6OER - chains C and F of the 9 polymer chains in the assembly; structure by electron microscopy, 3.29 A resolution.

Chain C:
Molecule: V(D)J recombination-activating protein 1
From: Mus musculus
Notes: EC 3.1.-.-, 2.3.2.27
UniProt: P15919 (RAG1_MOUSE); residue numbers follow UniProt; this construct covers 1-1040
Sequence (1040 residues; numbered 1 to 1040; the number before each row is that of its first residue):
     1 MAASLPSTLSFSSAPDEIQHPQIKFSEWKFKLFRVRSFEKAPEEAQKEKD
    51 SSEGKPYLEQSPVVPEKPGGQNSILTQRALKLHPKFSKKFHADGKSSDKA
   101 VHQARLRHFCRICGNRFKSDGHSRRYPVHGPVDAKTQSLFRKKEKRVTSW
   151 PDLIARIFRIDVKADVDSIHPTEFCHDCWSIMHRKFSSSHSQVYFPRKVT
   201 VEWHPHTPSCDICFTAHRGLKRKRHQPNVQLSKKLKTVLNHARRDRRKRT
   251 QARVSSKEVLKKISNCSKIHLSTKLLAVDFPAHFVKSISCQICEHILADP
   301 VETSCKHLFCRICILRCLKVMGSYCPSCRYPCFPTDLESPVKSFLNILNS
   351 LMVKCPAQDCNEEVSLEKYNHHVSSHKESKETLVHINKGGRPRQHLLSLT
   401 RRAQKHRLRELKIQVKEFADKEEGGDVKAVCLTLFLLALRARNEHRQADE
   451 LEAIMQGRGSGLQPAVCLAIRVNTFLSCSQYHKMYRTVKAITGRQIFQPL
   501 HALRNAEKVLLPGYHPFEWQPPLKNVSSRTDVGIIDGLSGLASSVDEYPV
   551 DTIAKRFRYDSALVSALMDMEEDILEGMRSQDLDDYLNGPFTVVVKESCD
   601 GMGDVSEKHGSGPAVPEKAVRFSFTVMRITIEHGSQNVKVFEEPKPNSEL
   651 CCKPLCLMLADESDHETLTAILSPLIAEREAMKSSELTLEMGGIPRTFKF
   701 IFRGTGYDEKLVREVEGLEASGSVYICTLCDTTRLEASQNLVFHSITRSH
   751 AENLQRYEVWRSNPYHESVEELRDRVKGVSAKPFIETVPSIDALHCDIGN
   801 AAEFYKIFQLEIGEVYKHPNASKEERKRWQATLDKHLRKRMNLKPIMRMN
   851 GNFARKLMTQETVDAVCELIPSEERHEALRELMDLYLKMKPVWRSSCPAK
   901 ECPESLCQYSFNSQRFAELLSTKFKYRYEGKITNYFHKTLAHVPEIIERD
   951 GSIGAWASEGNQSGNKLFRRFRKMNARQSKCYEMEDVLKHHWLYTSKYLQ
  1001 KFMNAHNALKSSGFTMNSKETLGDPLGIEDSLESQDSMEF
Not modelled in the structure: 1-392, 1009-1040
Sequence notes: engineered mutation Gln-962 (Glu in P15919)
Metal / ion sites: Ca2+ site 1: Asp-600, Asp-708 (shared with 1 residue of chain J); Ca2+ site 2: Asp-600, Gln-962 (shared with 1 residue of chain J); Zn2+: Cys-727, Cys-730, His-937, His-942
Swiss-Prot annotation at these positions:
  - zinc finger: Cys-290 to Arg-329 (RING-type), Leu-351 to Lys-380 (RAG1-type)
  - DNA-binding region: Gly-389 to Gln-456 (NBD)
  - binding site (Zn(2+)): Cys-266, His-270, Cys-290, Cys-293, His-295, Cys-305, His-307, Cys-310, Cys-313, Cys-325, Cys-328, Cys-355, Cys-360, His-372, His-376
  - binding site (a divalent metal cation): Asp-600, Asp-708
  - site: Trp-893 (Essential for DNA hairpin formation, participates in base-stacking interactions near the cleavage site)
  - cross-link: Lys-233 (Glycyl lysine isopeptide (Lys-Gly) (interchain with G-Cter in ubiquitin))
  - mutagenesis: Lys-233 (K233M: Abolishes autoubiquitination), His-307 (H307A: Displays lower E3 ligase activity and affects the joining step of V(D)J recombination), Cys-325 (C325G: Loss of E3 ligase activity and affects the joining step of V(D)J recombination), Arg-391 (R391A: Defects in converting nicked products to hairpins; R391L: Impairs DNA-binding and hairpin formation while maintaining some nicking activity), Arg-393 (R393A: Impairs DNA-binding and hairpin formation while maintaining some nicking activity), Arg-401 (R401A: Allows robust hairpin activity), Arg-402 (R402A: Defects in converting nicked products to hairpins), Lys-405 (K405A: Reduced hairpin activity), His-406 (H406A: Allows robust hairpin activity), Arg-407 (R407A: Impairs DNA-binding and reduces hairpin formation without affecting nicking activity), Asn-443 (N443A: Impairs DNA-binding; when associated with A-445), His-445 (H445A: Impairs DNA-binding; when associated with A-443), 22 further mutagenesis entries in UniProt
Reported in the primary citation:
  - mutagenesis - R848A: increased catalytic activity
  - catalytic residues: Asp-600, Asp-708
  - mutagenesis - E962Q: abolished catalytic activity (citing earlier work)

Chain F:
Molecule: 50-nt DNA strand
Sequence (50 nucleotides; numbered 1 to 50; the number before each row is that of its first residue):
     1 CGGGTTTTTGTTAAGGGCTGTATCACTGTTTAAGACAGGCCAGATCCAGG
Not modelled in the structure: 47-50

Chain C / chain F interface:
Pairs across the interface (21; chain C residue first):
  Arg-393(C) / DT6(F)  sugar contact
  Arg-393(C) / DT7(F)  hydrogen bond to the phosphate
  Arg-393(C) / DT8(F)  base contact
  Gln-394(C) / DT7(F)  phosphate contact
  Gln-394(C) / DT8(F)  phosphate contact
  Thr-400(C) / DT9(F)  hydrogen bond to the phosphate
  Arg-402(C) / DT9(F)  hydrogen bond to the base
  Arg-402(C) / DG10(F)  hydrogen bond to the base
  Arg-402(C) / DT11(F)  base contact
  Ala-403(C) / DT8(F)  sugar contact
  Ala-403(C) / DT9(F)  phosphate contact
  His-406(C) / DT8(F)  base contact
  His-482(C) / DT21(F)  salt bridge to the phosphate
  Tyr-485(C) / DG20(F)  hydrogen bond to the phosphate
  Arg-486(C) / DT21(F)  salt bridge to the phosphate
  Lys-489(C) / DG20(F)  phosphate contact
  His-501(C) / DT19(F)  salt bridge to the phosphate
  His-609(C) / DG28(F)  phosphate contact
  Gln-978(C) / DT27(F)  base contact
  Ser-979(C) / DC26(F)  sugar contact
  Ser-979(C) / DT27(F)  phosphate contact
Also at the interface, not in a pair above, chain C (18 interface residues in all): His-395, Gln-495, Pro-499, Ala-614
Also at the interface, not in a pair above, chain F (13 interface residues in all): DT29

Overview:
The interface between chain C and chain F involves 18 residues on one side and 13 on the other, with 5
hydrogen bonds and 3 salt bridges. Polar pairs include Arg-402(C)/DT9(F), Arg-402(C)/DG10(F) and
Arg-393(C)/DT7(F). From the paper: catalytic residues Asp-600(C) and Asp-708(C); R848A of chain C increases
catalytic activity.
Here chain C is V(D)J recombination-activating protein 1 (Mus musculus) and chain F is a 50-nt DNA strand.
Entry 6OER (Cryo-EM structure of mouse RAG1/2 NFC complex (DNA2)) was determined by electron microscopy (same
publication as 6OEM, 6OEN, 6OEO, 6OEP, 6OEQ and 6V0V).
